Entry 6MPI (X-ray diffraction, 3.33 A resolution); this record covers chains A and E of the 23 polymer chains in the assembly.

Chain A:
Molecule: 16S rRNA
Organism: Thermus thermophilus HB8
Sequence (1507 nucleotides; numbered 5 to 1544 plus 13 insertion-coded residues; 46 numbers in that range are skipped by the numbering (no residue carries them; nothing is unmodelled there); the number before each row is that of its first residue; a row labelled like 190A-190L holds insertion residues (190A, then the next letters in order)):
     5 UGGAGAGUUU GAUCCUGGCU CAGGGUGAAC GCUGGCGGCG UGCCUAAGAC AUGCAAGUCG
    65 UGCGGG
    73 CCGCGGGGUU UU
    88 ACUCCG
    95 UGGUC
   101 AGCGGCGGAC GGGUGAGUAA CGCGUGGGU
  129A G
   130 ACCUACCCGG AAGAGGGGGA CAACCCGGGG AAACUCGGGC UAAUCCCCCA UGUGGACCCG
   190 C
190A-190L CCCUUGGGGUGU
   191 GUCCAAAGGG CUUU
   216 GCCCGCUUCC GGAUGGGCCC GCGUCCCAUC AGCUAGUUGG UGGGGUAAUG GCCCACCAAG
   276 GCGACGACGG GUAGCCGGUC UGAGAGGAUG GCCGGCCACA GGGGCACUGA GACACGGGCC
   336 CCACUCCUAC GGGAGGCAGC AGUUAGGAAU CUUCCGCAAU GGGCGCAAGC CUGACGGAGC
   396 GACGCCGCUU GGAGGAAGAA GCCCUUCGGG GUGUAAACUC CUGAA
   442 CCCGGGACGA AACCCCCGAC GA
   474 GGGGACUGAC GGUACCGGG
   494 GUAAUAGCGC CGGCCAACUC CGUGCCAGCA GCCGCGGUAA UACGGAGGGC GCGAGCGUUA
   554 CCCGGAUUCA CUGGGCGUAA AGGGCGUGUA GGCGGCCUGG GGCGUCCCAU GUGAAAGACC
   614 ACGGCUCAAC CGUGGGGGAG CGUGGGAUAC GCUCAGGCUA GACGGUGGGA GAGGGUGGUG
   674 GAAUUCCCGG AGUAGCGGUG AAAUGCGCAG AUACCGGGAG GAACGCCGAU GGCGAAGGCA
   734 GCCACCUGGU CCACCCGUGA CGCUGAGGCG CGAAAGCGUG GGGAGCAAAC CGGAUUAGAU
   794 ACCCGGGUAG UCCACGCCCU AAACGAUGCG CGCUAGGUCU CUGGGUCU
   848 CCUGGGGGCC GAAGCUAACG CGUUAAGCGC GCCGCCUGGG GAGUACGGCC GCAAGGCUGA
   908 AACUCAAAGG AAUUGACGGG GGCCCGCACA AGCGGUGGAG CAUGUGGUUU AAUUCGAAGC
   968 AACGCGAAGA ACCUUACCAG GCCUUGACAU GCUAGGAACC CGGGUGAAAG CCUGGGGUGC
  1028 CCCGGGGAGC CCUAGCACAG GUGCUGCAUG GCCGUCGUCA GCUCGUGCCG UGAGGUGUUG
  1088 GGUUAAGUCC CGCAACGAGC GCAACCCCCG CCGUUAGUUG CCAGCGGUUC GGCCGGGCAC
  1148 UCUAACGGGA CUGCCCGCGA AA
  1171 GCGGGAGGAA GGAGGGGACG ACGUCUGGUC AGCAUGGCCC UUACGGCCUG GGCGACACAC
  1231 GUGCUACAAU GCCCACUACA AAGCGAUGCC ACCCGGCAAC GGGGAGCUAA UCGCAAAAAG
  1291 GUGGGCCCAG UUCGGAUUGG GGUCUGCAAC CCGACCCCAU GAAGCCGGAA UCGCUAGUAA
  1351 UCGCGGAUCA GCAUGCCGCG GUGAAUACGU UCCCGGGCCU UGUACACACC GCCCGUCACG
  1411 CCAUGGGAGC GGGCUCUACC CGAAGUCGCC GGG
  1446 AGCCUACGGG
  1459 CAGGCGCCGA GGGUAGGGCC CGUGACUGGG GCGAAGUCGU AACAAGGUAG CUGUACCGGA
  1519 AGGUGCGGCU GGAUCA
  1539 CUUUCU
Differences from the reference sequence: insertion (1540-1544)
Bound ions: Mg2+ site 1 near G21 (its only coordinating residue here); Mg2+ site 2 near C48 (its only coordinating residue here); Mg2+ site 3 near A53 (its only coordinating residue here); Mg2+ site 4: G61, U62, G105; Mg2+ site 5: G69, G70, U98; Mg2+ site 6: A116, G117, G289; Mg2+ site 7: C121, G124, U125, G236; Mg2+ site 8: C174, C175; Mg2+ site 9 near A195 (its only coordinating residue here); Mg2+ site 10: G299, G558, U560; Mg2+ site 11 near A315 (its only coordinating residue here); Mg2+ site 12 near G326 (its only coordinating residue here); 47 more Mg2+ sites not listed
Ligand contacts: paromomycin (PAR): G1405, U1406, C1407, A1408, C1409, C1490, G1491, A1492, A1493, G1494, U1495, C1496

Chain E:
Molecule: 30S ribosomal protein S5
Organism: Thermus thermophilus HB8
UniProtKB: Q5SHQ5 (RS5_THET8); residue numbers follow UniProt; this construct covers 1-162
Chain sequence (162 residues; row label = number of the first residue in the row):
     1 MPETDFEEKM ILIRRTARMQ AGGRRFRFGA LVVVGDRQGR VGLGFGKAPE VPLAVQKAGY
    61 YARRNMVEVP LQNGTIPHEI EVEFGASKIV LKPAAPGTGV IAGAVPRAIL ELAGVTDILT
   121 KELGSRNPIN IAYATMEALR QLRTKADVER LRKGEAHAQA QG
Unresolved in the structure: 1-4, 155-162

Chain A / chain E interface:
Residue-residue contacts (74):
  U5(A) - Ala95(E)  base contact
  G6(A) - Ala94(E)  base contact
  G6(A) - Ala95(E)  hydrogen bond to the base
  G6(A) - Thr98(E)  hydrogen bond to the base
  G6(A) - Leu119(E)  sugar contact
  G7(A) - Lys92(E)  hydrogen bond to the base
  G7(A) - Ile101(E)  phosphate contact
  G7(A) - Thr120(E)  hydrogen bond to the sugar
  G7(A) - Lys121(E)  base contact
  A8(A) - Ile101(E)  base contact
  A8(A) - Ala102(E)  hydrogen bond to the sugar
  A8(A) - Gly103(E)  hydrogen bond to the sugar
  A8(A) - Arg107(E)  base contact
  A8(A) - Thr120(E)  sugar contact
  G9(A) - Lys121(E)  salt bridge to the phosphate
  G9(A) - Glu122(E)  hydrogen bond to the phosphate
  G9(A) - Arg126(E)  salt bridge to the phosphate
  A10(A) - Arg126(E)  salt bridge to the phosphate
  G15(A) - Ala17(E)  hydrogen bond to the base
  G15(A) - Arg18(E)  base contact
  G15(A) - Met19(E)  sugar contact
  G15(A) - Arg24(E)  hydrogen bond to the sugar
  A16(A) - Thr16(E)  sugar contact
  A16(A) - Ala17(E)  hydrogen bond to the sugar
  U17(A) - Arg14(E)  phosphate contact
  C18(A) - Arg14(E)  salt bridge to the phosphate
  C18(A) - Asn127(E)  hydrogen bond to the phosphate
  C18(A) - Asn130(E)  phosphate contact
  C19(A) - Ala86(E)  phosphate contact
  C19(A) - Ser125(E)  hydrogen bond to the phosphate
  C19(A) - Asn127(E)  phosphate contact
  C19(A) - Asn130(E)  hydrogen bond to the phosphate
  U20(A) - Ala86(E)  phosphate contact
  A559(A) - Lys121(E)  salt bridge to the phosphate
  A559(A) - Arg126(E)  salt bridge to the phosphate
  U560(A) - Leu123(E)  sugar contact
  A864(A) - Gly85(E)  phosphate contact
  U921(A) - Arg18(E)  sugar contact
  U921(A) - Met19(E)  hydrogen bond to the sugar
  U921(A) - Gln20(E)  sugar contact
  G922(A) - Met19(E)  sugar contact
  G922(A) - Gln20(E)  hydrogen bond to the sugar
  G922(A) - Ala21(E)  phosphate contact
  A923(A) - Ala21(E)  phosphate contact
  C1069(A) - Arg25(E)  phosphate contact
  U1070(A) - Arg18(E)  salt bridge to the phosphate
  U1070(A) - Gln20(E)  phosphate contact
  U1070(A) - Arg25(E)  salt bridge to the phosphate
  C1071(A) - Arg18(E)  salt bridge to the phosphate
  G1072(A) - Pro49(E)  phosphate contact
  U1073(A) - Lys57(E)  salt bridge to the phosphate
  G1074(A) - Tyr60(E)  phosphate contact
  G1074(A) - Tyr61(E)  hydrogen bond to the phosphate
  G1077(A) - Lys47(E)  hydrogen bond to the base
  U1078(A) - Ile129(E)  sugar contact
  U1078(A) - Asn130(E)  hydrogen bond to the sugar
  U1078(A) - Tyr133(E)  phosphate contact
  G1079(A) - Arg14(E)  hydrogen bond to the phosphate
  G1079(A) - Tyr133(E)  phosphate contact
  A1080(A) - Arg14(E)  salt bridge to the phosphate
  A1080(A) - Thr16(E)  hydrogen bond to the phosphate
  A1080(A) - Lys47(E)  salt bridge to the phosphate
  G1081(A) - Thr16(E)  hydrogen bond to the phosphate
  G1081(A) - Ala17(E)  phosphate contact
  G1081(A) - Arg18(E)  phosphate contact
  G1081(A) - Arg27(E)  salt bridge to the phosphate
  C1192(A) - Arg25(E)  hydrogen bond to the base
  G1193(A) - Arg25(E)  hydrogen bond to the sugar
  U1194(A) - Gly22(E)  sugar contact
  A1396(A) - Met19(E)  base contact
  C1397(A) - Arg24(E)  salt bridge to the phosphate
  A1398(A) - Gln20(E)  hydrogen bond to the base
  A1398(A) - Ala21(E)  base contact
  A1398(A) - Gly22(E)  base contact
Other interface residues (no listed pair), chain A (37 interface residues in all): G558, G566
Other interface residues (no listed pair), chain E (43 interface residues in all): Gly23, Phe45, Glu81, Phe84, Ser87, Gly124

Summary:
Chain A and chain E form an interface of 37 and 43 residues respectively, with 24 hydrogen bonds and 14 salt
bridges. Polar contacts include G6(A)-Ala95(E), G6(A)-Thr98(E) and G7(A)-Lys92(E). Bound to chain A:
paromomycin. G61(A), U62(A) and G105(A) form the Mg2+ site 4.
Chain A is 16S rRNA and chain E is 30S ribosomal protein S5, both from Thermus thermophilus HB8; the
structure, Structure of the Thermus thermophilus 30S ribosomal subunit complexed with a 2-thiocytidine (s2C32)
and inosine (I34) ..., was determined by X-ray diffraction, deposited together with 6DTI, 6MKN and 6MPF.
